5T4A - chain A; structure by X-ray diffraction, 2.10 A resolution.

== Chain A ==
Name: Glycoside Hydrolase
Source organism: Bacillus halodurans
UniProt: Q9KG76 (Q9KG76_BACHD); numbering as in UniProt (aligned over 28-789)
Amino-acid sequence (783 residues; each row starts with the number of its first residue):
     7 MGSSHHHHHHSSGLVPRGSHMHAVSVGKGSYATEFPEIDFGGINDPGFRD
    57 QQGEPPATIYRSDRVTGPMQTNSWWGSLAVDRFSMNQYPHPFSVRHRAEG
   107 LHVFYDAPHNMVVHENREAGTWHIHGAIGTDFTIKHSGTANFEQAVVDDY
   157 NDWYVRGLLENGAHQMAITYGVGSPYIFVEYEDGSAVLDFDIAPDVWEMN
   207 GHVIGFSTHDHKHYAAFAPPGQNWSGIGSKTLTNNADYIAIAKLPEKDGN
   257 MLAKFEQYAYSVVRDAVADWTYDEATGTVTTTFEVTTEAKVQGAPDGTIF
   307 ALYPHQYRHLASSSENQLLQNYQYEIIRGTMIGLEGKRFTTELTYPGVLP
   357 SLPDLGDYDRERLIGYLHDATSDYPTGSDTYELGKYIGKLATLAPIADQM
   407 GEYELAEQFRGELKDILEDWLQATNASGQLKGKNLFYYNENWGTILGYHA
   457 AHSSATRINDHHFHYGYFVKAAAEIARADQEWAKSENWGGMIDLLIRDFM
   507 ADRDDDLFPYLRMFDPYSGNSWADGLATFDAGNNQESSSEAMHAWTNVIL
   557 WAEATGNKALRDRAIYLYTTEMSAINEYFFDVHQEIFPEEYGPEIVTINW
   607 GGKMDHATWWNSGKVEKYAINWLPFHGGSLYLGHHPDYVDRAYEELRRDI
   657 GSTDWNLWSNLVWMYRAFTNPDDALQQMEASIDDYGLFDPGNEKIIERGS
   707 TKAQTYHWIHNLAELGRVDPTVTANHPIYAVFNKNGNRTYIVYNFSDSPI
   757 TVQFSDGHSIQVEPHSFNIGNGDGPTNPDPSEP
Unresolved in the structure: 7-26, 779-789
Differences from the reference sequence: initiating methionine (7); expression tag (8-27)
UniProt features mapped onto this chain:
  - active site: D466, E542, E546
  - binding site ((1,3-beta-D-glucosyl)n): Y387, K391, H458, D466, H470, D530, N540, E542, E546, E699, R704
  - mutagenesis: E542 (E542Q: Abolishes enzyme activity)

== In short ==
UniProt lists 3 active-site residues, 11 (1,3-beta-D-glucosyl)n-binding residues and one mutagenesis site.
Chain A is Glycoside Hydrolase (Bacillus halodurans); the structure, Crystal structure of BhGH81 in complex
with laminaro-hexaose, was determined by X-ray diffraction, deposited together with 5T49, 5T4C and 5T4G.
